4YG1 - chains D and T of the 6 polymer chains in the assembly; structure by X-ray diffraction, 3.25 A resolution.

[Chain D]
Protein: Antitoxin HipB
Source organism: Escherichia coli (strain K12)
UniProtKB: P23873 (HIPB_ECOLI); numbering as in UniProt (aligned over 1-72)
Amino-acid sequence (72 residues; row label = number of the first residue in the row):
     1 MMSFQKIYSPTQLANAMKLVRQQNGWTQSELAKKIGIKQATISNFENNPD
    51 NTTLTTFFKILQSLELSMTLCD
Unresolved in the structure: 1
Curated features (UniProtKB/Swiss-Prot):
  - DNA-binding region: Arg-21 to Asn-47 (H-T-H motif)

[Chain T]
Molecule: 48-nt DNA strand
Sequence (48 nucleotides; row label = number of the first residue in the row):
   700 TTATCCTCACTAAAGGATAAAACTTATAATATCCCCTTAAGCGGATAA

[Interface between chain D and chain T]
Pairs across the interface (12; chain D residue first):
  Ile-37(D) with DC741(T), phosphate contact
  Lys-38(D) with DC741(T), hydrogen bond to the phosphate; DG742(T), hydrogen bond to the base; DG743(T), hydrogen bond to the base
  Thr-41(D) with DG740(T), sugar contact; DC741(T), hydrogen bond to the phosphate
  Asn-44(D) with DA739(T), phosphate contact
  Asn-51(D) with DA738(T), phosphate contact; DA739(T), sugar contact
  Thr-52(D) with DG740(T), phosphate contact
  Thr-53(D) with DG740(T), hydrogen bond to the phosphate
  Thr-56(D) with DG740(T), hydrogen bond to the phosphate
Other interface residues (no listed pair), chain D (10 interface residues in all): Gly-36, Asn-48
Other interface residues (no listed pair), chain T (7 interface residues in all): DA744

[In short]
10 residues of chain D face 7 of chain T across their interface, with 6 hydrogen bonds. Polar pairs include
Lys-38(D)/DG742(T), Lys-38(D)/DG743(T) and Lys-38(D)/DC741(T).
Here chain D is Antitoxin HipB (Escherichia coli (strain K12)) and chain T is a 48-nt DNA strand. Entry 4YG1
(HipB-O1-O2 complex/P21212 crystal form) was determined by X-ray diffraction (same publication as 5K98, 4YG4
and 4YG7).
